Entry 2WS7 (X-ray diffraction, 2.59 A resolution); this record covers chains E and F of the 12 polymer chains in the assembly.

[Chain E]
Name: Insulin A chain
Reference sequence: P01308 (INS_HUMAN); residues 1-21 here correspond to UniProt positions 90-110 (UniProt number = residue number + 89)
Amino-acid sequence (21 residues; row label = number of the first residue in the row):
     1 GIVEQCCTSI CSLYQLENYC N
Unresolved in the structure: 21
Cystine bridges: C6-C11
Residues lining bound ligands: phenol (IPH): C6, S9, I10, C11

[Chain F]
Name: Insulin B chain
Reference sequence: P01308 (INS_HUMAN); residues 1-26 here correspond to UniProt positions 25-50 (UniProt number = residue number + 24)
Amino-acid sequence (26 residues; each row starts with the number of its first residue):
     1 FVNQHLCGSH LVEALYLVCG ERGFFP
Unresolved in the structure: 21-26
Construct notes: engineered mutation P26 (Tyr50 in P01308)
Metal / ion sites: Zn2+: H10 (together with chloride ion) (shared with 1 residue of chain B; 1 residue of chain J)
Residues lining bound ligands:
  - phenol (IPH), molecule 1: V2, H5, L6
  - phenol (IPH), molecule 2: C7, H10, L11, A14

[How chain E and chain F interact]
Residue-residue contacts - 12 pairs, chain E then chain F:
  I2(E) - L11(F)  hydrophobic
  I2(E) - L15(F)  hydrophobic
  C6(E) - C7(F)
  C6(E) - L11(F)  hydrophobic
  C7(E) - C7(F)  disulfide
  L13(E) - V18(F)
  L16(E) - L11(F)  hydrophobic
  L16(E) - A14(F)  hydrophobic
  L16(E) - L15(F)
  E17(E) - V18(F)
  C20(E) - V18(F)  hydrophobic
  C20(E) - C19(F)  disulfide
Also at the interface, not in a pair above, chain F (7 interface residues in all): G8
Cross-chain cystine bridges: C7(E)-C7(F), C20(E)-C19(F)

[Summary]
Chain E and chain F each contribute 7 residues to their interface, with 2 disulfide bonds. One phenol molecule
is bound between chain E and chain F. Ligands of chain F: phenol.
Chain E is Insulin A chain and chain F is Insulin B chain; the structure, Semi-synthetic analogue of human
insulin ProB26-DTI, was determined by X-ray diffraction (same publication as 2WRU, 2WRV, 2WRW, 2WRX, 2WS0,
2WS1, 2WS4 and 2WS6).
